3VDJ - chain A; structure by X-ray diffraction, 1.70 A resolution.

[Chain A]
Name: Circumsporozoite (CS) protein
Source organism: Plasmodium falciparum
Notes: fragment: alpha-TSR domain
UniProt: Q7K740 (Q7K740_PLAF7); residues 310-374 here = UniProt positions 310-374
Sequence (77 residues; each row starts with the number of its first residue):
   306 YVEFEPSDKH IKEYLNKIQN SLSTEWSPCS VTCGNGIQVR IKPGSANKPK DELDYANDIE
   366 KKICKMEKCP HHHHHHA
Disordered / not traced: 377-382
Differences from the reference sequence: expression tag (306-309, 375-382)
Disulfide bonds: Cys334-Cys369, Cys338-Cys374
From the paper describing this entry:
  - contacts within the chain: Pro311-Ile368 (hydrophobic contact), Trp331-Arg345 (cation-pi contact), Trp331-Lys367 (cation-pi contact), Arg345-Glu365 (salt bridge), Lys353-Asp363 (salt bridge)

[In short]
The paper reports contacts within the chain involving Pro311, Ile368 and Trp331 among others.
Chain A is Circumsporozoite (CS) protein (Plasmodium falciparum); the structure, Crystal structure of
circumsporozoite protein aTSR domain, R32 native form, was determined by X-ray diffraction, deposited together
with 3VDK and 3VDL.
